Entry 7S4J (electron microscopy, 2.16 A resolution); this record covers chains A and I of the 9 polymer chains in the assembly.

# Chain A (and I)
Molecule: Particulate methane monooxygenase alpha subunit
Organism: Methylococcus capsulatus str. Bath
Notes: EC 1.14.18.3; chain I of this document is another copy of the same molecule, construct and numbering; everything in this record applies to it too
UniProtKB: G1UBD1 (PMOB_METCA); numbering as in UniProt (aligned over 1-414)
Amino-acid sequence (414 residues; row label = number of the first residue in the row):
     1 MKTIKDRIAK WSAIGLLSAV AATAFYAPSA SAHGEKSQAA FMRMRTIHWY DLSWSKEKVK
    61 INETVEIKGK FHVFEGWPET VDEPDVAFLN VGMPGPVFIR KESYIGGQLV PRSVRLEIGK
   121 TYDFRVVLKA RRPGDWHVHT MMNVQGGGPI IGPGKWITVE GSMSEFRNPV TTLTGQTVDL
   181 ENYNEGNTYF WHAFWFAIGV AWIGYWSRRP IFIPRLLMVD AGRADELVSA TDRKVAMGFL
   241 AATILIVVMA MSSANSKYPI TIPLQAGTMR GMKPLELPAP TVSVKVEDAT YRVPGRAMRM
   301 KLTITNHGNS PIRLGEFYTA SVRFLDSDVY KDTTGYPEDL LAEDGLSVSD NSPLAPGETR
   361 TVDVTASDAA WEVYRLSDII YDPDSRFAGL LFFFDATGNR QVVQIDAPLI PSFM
Not modelled in the structure: 1-32
Metal / ion sites: Cu ion site 1: H33, H137, H139; Cu ion site 2: H48, H72, Q404
Small-molecule neighbours: diundecyl phosphatidyl choline (PLC): I244, V248, M251, N255, T261
Curated features (UniProtKB/Swiss-Prot):
  - binding site (Cu cation): H33, H48, H72, H137, H139
  - mutagenesis: H48 (H48N: Impairs activity of soluble pmoB construct), H137 (H137A: Abolishes activity of soluble pmoB construct; when associated with A-139), H139 (H139A: Abolishes activity of soluble pmoB construct; when associated with A-137)

# Chain A / chain I interface
Pairs across the interface (29):
  V86(A) - E79(I)
  R112(A) - D384(I)  salt bridge
  R112(A) - R386(I)
  R115(A) - E83(I)  salt bridge
  L173(A) - P411(I)
  L173(A) - F413(I)  hydrophobic
  L173(A) - M414(I)
  T174(A) - M414(I)
  G175(A) - M414(I)
  I260(A) - F413(I)  hydrophobic
  P263(A) - I380(I)
  P263(A) - Y381(I)
  P263(A) - D382(I)
  P263(A) - P383(I)
  L264(A) - P383(I)
  Q265(A) - D382(I)  hydrogen bond (side chain-backbone)
  Q265(A) - P383(I)
  Q265(A) - D384(I)
  Q265(A) - S385(I)  hydrogen bond (side chain-backbone)
  A266(A) - P383(I)  hydrogen bond (backbone-backbone)
  A266(A) - D384(I)
  T268(A) - E79(I)
  T268(A) - R386(I)
  M269(A) - R386(I)
  R270(A) - E75(I)
  R270(A) - G76(I)
  R270(A) - W77(I)
  R270(A) - E83(I)  salt bridge
  R270(A) - I118(I)
Also at the interface, not in a pair above, chain A (16 interface residues in all): I262, G267
Also at the interface, not in a pair above, chain I (17 interface residues in all): I410

# Summary
The interface between chain A and chain I involves 16 residues on one side and 17 on the other; the contacts
include 3 hydrogen bonds and 3 salt bridges. Polar contacts include R112(A)-D384(I), R115(A)-E83(I) and
R270(A)-E83(I). Chain A binds diundecyl phosphatidyl choline.
Chain A and chain I are both Particulate methane monooxygenase alpha subunit (Methylococcus capsulatus str.
Bath); the structure, CryoEM structure of Methylococcus capsulatus (Bath) pMMO in a native lipid nanodisc at
2.16 Angstrom resolution, was determined by electron microscopy, deposited together with 7S4H, 7S4I, 7S4K,
7S4L, 7S4M, 7T4O and 7T4P.
